Entry 8XG2 (X-ray diffraction, 1.84 A resolution); this record covers chains A and C of the 3 polymer chains in the assembly.

== Chain A ==
Name: HLA class I heavy chain
From: Homo sapiens
UniProtKB: Q5SPM2 (Q5SPM2_HUMAN); residues 1-274 here correspond to UniProt positions 25-298 (UniProt number = residue number + 24)
Sequence (274 residues; numbered 1 to 274; the number before each row is that of its first residue):
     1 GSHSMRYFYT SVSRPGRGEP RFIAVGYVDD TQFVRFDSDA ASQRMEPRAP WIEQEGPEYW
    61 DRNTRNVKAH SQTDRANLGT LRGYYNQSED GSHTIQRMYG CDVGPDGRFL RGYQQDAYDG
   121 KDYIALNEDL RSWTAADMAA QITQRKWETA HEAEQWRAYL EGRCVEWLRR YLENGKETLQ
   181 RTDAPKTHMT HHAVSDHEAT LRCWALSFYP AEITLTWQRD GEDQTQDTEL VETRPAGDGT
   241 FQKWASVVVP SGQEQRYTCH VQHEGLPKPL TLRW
Disulfides: Cys101-Cys164, Cys203-Cys259

== Chain C ==
Name: Spike protein S1
UniProtKB: P0DTC2 (SPIKE_SARS2); residues 1-12 here correspond to UniProt positions 340-351 (UniProt number = residue number + 339)
Sequence (12 residues; row label = number of the first residue in the row):
     1 EVFNATRFAS VY
Curated features (UniProtKB/Swiss-Prot):
  - glycosylation: Asn4 (N-linked (GlcNAc...) (complex) asparagine)

== How chain A and chain C interact ==
Residue-residue contacts (45):
  Met5(A) - Glu1(C)
  Tyr7(A) - Glu1(C)  hydrogen bond (side chain-backbone)
  Tyr7(A) - Val2(C)  hydrophobic
  Tyr9(A) - Val2(C)
  Met45(A) - Val2(C)  hydrophobic
  Tyr59(A) - Glu1(C)
  Arg62(A) - Glu1(C)  salt bridge
  Asn63(A) - Glu1(C)  hydrogen bond
  Asn63(A) - Val2(C)  hydrogen bond (side chain-backbone)
  Asn66(A) - Val2(C)
  Asn66(A) - Phe3(C)
  His70(A) - Phe3(C)  hydrogen bond (side chain-backbone)
  Thr73(A) - Ala9(C)
  Thr73(A) - Ser10(C)
  Asn77(A) - Ser10(C)  hydrogen bond (side chain-backbone)
  Asn77(A) - Val11(C)
  Asn77(A) - Tyr12(C)  hydrogen bond (side chain-backbone)
  Thr80(A) - Tyr12(C)
  Leu81(A) - Tyr12(C)  hydrophobic
  Tyr84(A) - Tyr12(C)  hydrogen bond (side chain-backbone)
  Ile95(A) - Tyr12(C)
  Tyr99(A) - Val2(C)
  Tyr99(A) - Phe3(C)  hydrogen bond (side chain-backbone)
  Asp116(A) - Tyr12(C)  hydrogen bond
  Tyr123(A) - Tyr12(C)  hydrophobic
  Thr143(A) - Tyr12(C)  hydrogen bond (side chain-backbone)
  Lys146(A) - Tyr12(C)  hydrogen bond (side chain-backbone)
  Trp147(A) - Ser10(C)
  Trp147(A) - Val11(C)  hydrogen bond (side chain-backbone)
  Trp147(A) - Tyr12(C)  hydrophobic
  Glu152(A) - Phe8(C)
  Glu152(A) - Ala9(C)
  Glu152(A) - Ser10(C)  hydrogen bond (side chain-backbone)
  Gln155(A) - Phe3(C)
  Gln155(A) - Ala5(C)
  Gln155(A) - Thr6(C)  hydrogen bond (side chain-backbone)
  Trp156(A) - Phe3(C)  hydrophobic
  Tyr159(A) - Glu1(C)  hydrogen bond (side chain-backbone)
  Tyr159(A) - Val2(C)
  Tyr159(A) - Phe3(C)  hydrophobic
  Tyr159(A) - Asn4(C)
  Arg163(A) - Glu1(C)  salt bridge
  Arg163(A) - Asn4(C)
  Trp167(A) - Glu1(C)
  Tyr171(A) - Glu1(C)  hydrogen bond (side chain-backbone)
Also at the interface, not in a pair above, chain A (31 interface residues in all): Phe33, Val67, Arg97
Interface features reported in the paper:
  - pairs named by the authors: Arg62(A)-Glu1(C), Asn77(A)-Tyr12(C) (hydrogen bond), Tyr84(A)-Tyr12(C) (hydrogen bond), Asp116(A)-Tyr12(C) (hydrogen bond), Lys146(A)-Tyr12(C) (hydrogen bond), Arg163(A)-Glu1(C)

== In short ==
Chain A and chain C form an interface of 31 and 11 residues respectively; the contacts include 16 hydrogen
bonds and 2 salt bridges. Among the polar pairs are Arg62(A)-Glu1(C), Arg163(A)-Glu1(C) and Tyr7(A)-Glu1(C).
The paper describes contacts between Arg62(A) and Glu1(C) and Arg163(A) and Glu1(C); hydrogen bonds between
Asn77(A) and Tyr12(C), Tyr84(A) and Tyr12(C) and Asp116(A) and Tyr12(C) among others.
Chain A is HLA class I heavy chain (Homo sapiens) and chain C is Spike protein S1; the structure, The
structure of HLA-A/Pep14, was determined by X-ray diffraction, deposited together with 8XES, 8XFZ, 8XKC and
8XKE.
